7D74 - chains E and G of the 12 polymer chains in the assembly; structure by electron microscopy, 3.10 A resolution.

# Chain E (and G)
Protein: Mannose-1-phosphate guanyltransferase beta
Source organism: Homo sapiens
Notes: EC 2.7.7.13; chain G of this document is another copy of the same molecule, construct and numbering; everything in this record applies to it too
Reference sequence: Q9Y5P6 (GMPPB_HUMAN); residue numbers follow UniProt; this construct covers 1-360
Chain sequence (360 residues; each row starts with the number of its first residue):
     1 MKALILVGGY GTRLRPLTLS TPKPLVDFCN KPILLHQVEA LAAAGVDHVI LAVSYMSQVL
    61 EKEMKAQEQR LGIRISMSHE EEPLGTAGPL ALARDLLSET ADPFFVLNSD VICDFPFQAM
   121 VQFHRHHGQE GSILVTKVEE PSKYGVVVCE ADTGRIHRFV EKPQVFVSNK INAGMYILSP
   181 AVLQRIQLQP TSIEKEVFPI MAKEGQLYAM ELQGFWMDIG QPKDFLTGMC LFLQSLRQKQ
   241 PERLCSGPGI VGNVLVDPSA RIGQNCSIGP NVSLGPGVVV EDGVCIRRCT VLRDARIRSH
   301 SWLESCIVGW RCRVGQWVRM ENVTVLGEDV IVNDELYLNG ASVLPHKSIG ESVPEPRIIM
UniProt features mapped onto this chain:
  - active site: Lys162
  - binding site (GDP-alpha-D-mannose): Asp110, Asp218
  - binding site (Mg(2+)): Asp110, Asp218
  - natural variant: Pro22 (P22S: In MDDGC14), Asp27 (D27H: In MDDGC14), Pro32 (P32L: In MDDGB14; P32S: In MDDGC14), Ser132 (S132C: In MDDGC14), Arg185 (R185C: In MDDGB14), Ile219 (I219T: In MDDGC14), Pro241 (P241S: In MDDGC14), Val254 (V254M: In MDDGC14), Arg287 (R287Q: In MDDGB14 and MDDGC14; R287W: In MDDGC14), Arg293 (R293W: In MDDGC14), Val318 (V318A: In MDDGC14), Asn322 (N322K: In MDDGC14), 4 further natural variant entries in UniProt
  - mutagenesis: Ile193 (I193T: Reduces enzymatic activity), Asp218 (D218A: Reduces GDP-alpha-D-mannose binding affinity and inhibits catalytic activity but does not affect assembly of GMPPA-GMPPB complex ...), Cys266 (C266Y: Reduces interaction with GMPPB but not with GMPPA), Arg287 (R287E: Disrupts interaction with other GMPPB molecules but not with GMPPA), Leu303 (L303F: Reduces interaction with GMPPB but not with GMPPA), Glu335 (E335R: Disrupted interaction with GMPPA and other GMPPB molecules), Leu344 to Lys347 (Does not disrupt the interaction with GMPPA or other GMPPB molecules), Ile358 to Met360 (Reduced efficiency of allosteric inhibition by GMPPA but interaction with GMPPA or other GMPPB molecules is not disrupted)
Ligand contacts: GTP (guanosine-5'-triphosphate): Leu6, Val7, Gly8, Gly9, Tyr10, Gly11, Thr12, Arg13, Lys23, Ala52, Val53, Ser54, Glu80, Pro83, Leu84, Gly85, Thr86, Asn108, Ser109, Asp110

# Interface between chain E and chain G
Residue-residue contacts (26):
  Asn265(E) - His300(G)
  Ser267(E) - Trp317(G)
  Gly283(E) - His300(G)
  Gly283(E) - Trp317(G)  hydrogen bond (backbone-side chain)
  Cys285(E) - Trp317(G)
  Arg287(E) - Glu335(G)  salt bridge
  His300(E) - Asn265(G)
  His300(E) - Gly283(G)
  His300(E) - His300(G)
  Trp302(E) - Trp317(G)
  Trp302(E) - Glu335(G)
  Trp317(E) - Ser267(G)
  Trp317(E) - Gly283(G)  hydrogen bond (side chain-backbone)
  Trp317(E) - Cys285(G)
  Trp317(E) - Ser301(G)
  Trp317(E) - Trp302(G)
  Trp317(E) - Arg319(G)  hydrogen bond (backbone-side chain)
  Arg319(E) - Trp317(G)  hydrogen bond (side chain-backbone)
  Arg319(E) - Glu335(G)  hydrogen bond (side chain-backbone)
  Arg319(E) - Leu336(G)
  Arg319(E) - Tyr337(G)
  Glu335(E) - Arg287(G)  salt bridge
  Glu335(E) - Trp302(G)
  Glu335(E) - Arg319(G)  hydrogen bond (backbone-side chain)
  Leu336(E) - Arg319(G)  hydrogen bond (backbone-side chain)
  Tyr337(E) - Arg319(G)
Other interface residues (no listed pair), chain E (14 interface residues in all): Ser301, Glu355
Other interface residues (no listed pair), chain G (15 interface residues in all): Ser352, Glu355

# Overview
14 residues of chain E face 15 of chain G across their interface, with 7 hydrogen bonds and 2 salt bridges.
Polar pairs include Arg287(E)-Glu335(G), Gly283(E)-Trp317(G) and Trp317(E)-Arg319(G). Chain E binds GTP.
Both chains are Mannose-1-phosphate guanyltransferase beta (Homo sapiens). Entry 7D74 (Cryo-EM structure of
GMPPA/GMPPB complex bound to GTP (state II)) was determined by electron microscopy (same publication as 7D72
and 7D73).
